8SS7 - chains A and D of the 6 polymer chains in the assembly; structure by electron microscopy, 2.76 A resolution.

[Chain A (and D)]
Name: Glutamate receptor 2, Voltage-dependent calcium channel gamma-5 subunit chimera
Source organism: Rattus norvegicus
Notes: chain D of this document is another copy of the same molecule, construct and numbering; everything in this record applies to it too
UniProtKB: chimeric construct of P19491, Q8VHW8: residues 10-826 from P19491 (GRIA2_RAT), isoform P19491-2 positions 25-841 (UniProt number = residue number + 15); residues 832-1035 from Q8VHW8 positions 4-207 (UniProt number = residue number - 828)
Sequence (1026 residues; row label = number of the first residue in the row):
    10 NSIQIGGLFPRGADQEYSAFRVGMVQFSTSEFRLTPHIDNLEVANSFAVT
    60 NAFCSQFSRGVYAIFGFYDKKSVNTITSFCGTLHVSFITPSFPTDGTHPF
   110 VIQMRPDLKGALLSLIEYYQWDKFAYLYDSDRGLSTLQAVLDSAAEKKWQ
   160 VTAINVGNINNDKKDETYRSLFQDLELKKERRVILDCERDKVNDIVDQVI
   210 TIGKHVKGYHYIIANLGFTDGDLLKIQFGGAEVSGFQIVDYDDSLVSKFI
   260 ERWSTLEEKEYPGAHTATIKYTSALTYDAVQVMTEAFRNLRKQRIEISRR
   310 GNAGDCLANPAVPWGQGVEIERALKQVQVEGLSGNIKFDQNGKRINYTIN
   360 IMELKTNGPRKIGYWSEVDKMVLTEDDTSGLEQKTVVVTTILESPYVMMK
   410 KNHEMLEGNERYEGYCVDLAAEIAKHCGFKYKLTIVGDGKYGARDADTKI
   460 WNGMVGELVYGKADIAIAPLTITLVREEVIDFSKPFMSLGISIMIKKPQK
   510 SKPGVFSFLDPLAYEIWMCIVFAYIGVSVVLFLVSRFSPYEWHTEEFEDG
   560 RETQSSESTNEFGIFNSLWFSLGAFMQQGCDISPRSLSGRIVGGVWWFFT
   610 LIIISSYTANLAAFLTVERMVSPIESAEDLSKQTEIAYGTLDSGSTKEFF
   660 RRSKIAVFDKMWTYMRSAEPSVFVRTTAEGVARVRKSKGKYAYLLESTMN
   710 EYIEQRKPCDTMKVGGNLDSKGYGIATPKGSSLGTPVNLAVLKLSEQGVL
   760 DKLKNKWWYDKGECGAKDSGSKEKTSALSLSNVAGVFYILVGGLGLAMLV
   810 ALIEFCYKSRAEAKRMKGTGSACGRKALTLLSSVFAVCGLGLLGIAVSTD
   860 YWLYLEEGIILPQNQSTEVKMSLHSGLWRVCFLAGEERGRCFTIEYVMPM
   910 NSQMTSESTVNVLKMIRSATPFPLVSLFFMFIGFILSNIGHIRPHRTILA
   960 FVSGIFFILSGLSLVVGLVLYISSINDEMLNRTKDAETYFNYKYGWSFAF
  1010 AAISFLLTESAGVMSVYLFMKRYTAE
Unresolved in the structure: 10-391, 549-568, 776-783, 821-832, 908-918, 1035 (chain D: 10-391, 550-568, 776-781, 818-1035)
Disulfides: Cys718-Cys773, Cys890-Cys900
Differences from the reference sequence: conflict Glu241 (Asn256 in P19491), Leu382 (Val397 in P19491), Glu384 (Gly405 in P19491), Asp385 (Asn406 in P19491), Gln392 (Asn413 in P19491), Ser754 (Asn775 in P19491), Val758 (Leu779 in P19491); linker (827-831)
Ligand contacts:
  - 6ZP (2-(6'-oxo-1'-phenyl[1',6'-dihydro[2,3'-bipyridine]]-5'-yl)benzonitrile): Ser510, Lys511, Pro512, Ser516, Phe517, Asp519, Pro520, Tyr616, Asn619, Leu620, Phe623, Leu624, Leu787, Asn791, Val792
  - spermidine (SPD): Gln586, Gly588, Cys589
  - ZK1 ({[7-morpholin-4-yl-2,3-dioxo-6-(trifluoromethyl)-3,4-dihydroquinoxalin-1(2H)-yl]methyl}phosphonic acid): Glu402, Tyr405, Tyr450, Pro478, Leu479, Thr480, Arg485, Gly653, Ser654, Thr686, Glu705, Thr707, Met708, Tyr732
From the paper describing this entry:
  - binding site for 6ZP: Pro512, Ser516, Phe517, Asp519, Pro520, Ser615, Tyr616, Asn619, Leu620, Phe623, Leu624

[Interface between chain A and chain D]
Inter-chain disulfides: Cys589(A)-Cys589(D)
Contacting residue pairs - 111 pairs, chain A then chain D:
  Ile481(A) with Lys493(D)
  Thr482(A) with Glu755(D)
  Leu483(A) with Leu748(D); Leu751(D); Lys752(D); Glu755(D), hydrogen bond (backbone-side chain)
  Glu486(A) with Leu751(D)
  Glu487(A) with Leu748(D)
  Phe491(A) with Lys493(D)
  Ser492(A) with Lys493(D)
  Lys493(A) with Ile481(D); Glu486(D); Phe491(D), hydrogen bond (side chain-backbone); Ser492(D), hydrogen bond (side chain-backbone); Lys493(D)
  Pro494(A) with Pro494(D)
  Phe517(A) with Phe607(D), hydrophobic; Ile611(D), hydrophobic
  Phe574(A) with Arg599(D)
  Asn575(A) with Arg599(D)
  Trp578(A) with Ser592(D); Arg599(D); Trp606(D), hydrophobic
  Leu581(A) with Gly603(D); Trp606(D), hydrophobic
  Gly582(A) with Trp606(D)
  Met585(A) with Trp606(D), hydrophobic; Phe607(D), hydrophobic; Leu610(D), hydrophobic
  Gln587(A) with Ala583(D), hydrogen bond (side chain-backbone); Gln586(D); Cys589(D); Trp606(D)
  Cys589(A) with Cys589(D), disulfide; Asp590(D); Ile591(D); Ser592(D), hydrogen bond (backbone-side chain)
  Asp590(A) with Ser592(D), hydrogen bond
  Ile613(A) with Leu610(D), hydrophobic
  Tyr616(A) with Ile611(D); Ser614(D)
  Thr617(A) with Ser614(D), hydrogen bond; Ala618(D)
  Leu620(A) with Ser615(D); Ala618(D), hydrophobic
  Ala621(A) with Ala618(D)
  Leu624(A) with Ala618(D); Asn619(D); Ala622(D)
  Thr625(A) with Ala622(D); Thr625(D); Val626(D)
  Arg628(A) with Ala622(D); Phe623(D); Val626(D), hydrogen bond (side chain-backbone); Arg628(D)
  Met629(A) with Val626(D), hydrophobic
  Arg661(A) with Glu755(D), hydrogen bond (side chain-backbone)
  Ile664(A) with Asp760(D)
  Leu748(A) with Leu483(D); Glu487(D)
  Leu751(A) with Ile481(D), hydrophobic; Thr482(D); Glu486(D)
  Lys752(A) with Leu483(D)
  Glu755(A) with Thr482(D); Leu483(D), hydrogen bond (side chain-backbone); Arg661(D), hydrogen bond (backbone-side chain)
  Gly757(A) with Ile664(D)
  Asn764(A) with Ile664(D)
  Ser785(A) with Asn619(D); Arg628(D), hydrogen bond
  Ala786(A) with Asp519(D); Asn619(D)
  Leu787(A) with Pro520(D), hydrogen bond (backbone-backbone); Ala522(D), hydrogen bond (backbone-backbone); Ile525(D); Ser615(D); Asn619(D)
  Ser788(A) with Ile525(D)
  Leu789(A) with Glu524(D); Ile525(D), hydrophobic; Cys528(D), hydrophobic
  Val792(A) with Ile525(D), hydrophobic
  Val795(A) with Phe608(D)
  Phe796(A) with Cys528(D), hydrophobic; Phe608(D), hydrophobic
  Ile798(A) with Val604(D)
  Leu799(A) with Ala532(D), hydrophobic; Val536(D), hydrophobic; Val604(D), hydrophobic; Phe608(D), hydrophobic
  Gly802(A) with Ile600(D)
  Leu803(A) with Val536(D), hydrophobic; Val539(D), hydrophobic; Val601(D), hydrophobic
  Ala806(A) with Val543(D); Ser597(D); Ile600(D), hydrophobic; Val601(D), hydrophobic
  Met807(A) with Val539(D), hydrophobic
  Val809(A) with Leu596(D), hydrophobic; Ser597(D); Ile600(D), hydrophobic
  Ala810(A) with Ser547(D)
  Glu813(A) with Ser547(D), hydrogen bond; Leu596(D), hydrogen bond (side chain-backbone); Ser597(D), hydrogen bond
  Phe814(A) with Ser547(D)
  Lys817(A) with Pro548(D); Tyr549(D)
Interface residues without a listed pair, chain A (63 interface residues in all): Ser497, Phe584, Lys663, Asp728, Asn747, Ser754, Asp760, Leu805
Interface residues without a listed pair, chain D (71 interface residues in all): Ser497, Leu521, Gly535, Gly582, Gly588, Pro593, Ser595, Gly602, Trp605, Thr617, Ala621, Asp728, Ser729, Asn747, Gln756
The authors on this interface:
  - specific contacts: Cys589(A)-Cys589(D) (covalent link)

[Summary]
63 residues of chain A face 71 of chain D across their interface; the contacts include 1 disulfide bond and 17
hydrogen bonds. Among the polar pairs are Leu483(A)-Glu755(D), Lys493(A)-Phe491(D) and Lys493(A)-Ser492(D).
The authors report a contact between Cys589(A) and Cys589(D). From the paper: a binding site for 6ZP at
Pro512(A), Ser516(A) and Phe517(A) among others.
Chain A and chain D are both Glutamate receptor 2, Voltage-dependent calcium channel gamma-5 subunit chimera
(Rattus norvegicus); the structure, Structure of AMPA receptor GluA2 complex with auxiliary subunits TARP
gamma-5 and cornichon-2 bound to competitive ..., was determined by electron microscopy, deposited together
with 8SS2, 8SS3, 8SS4, 8SS6, 8SSA and 8SSB.
